PDB entry 8DQX | electron microscopy, 2.10 A resolution | chains A and B of the 11 polymer chains in the assembly

[Chain A]
Molecule: Replication factor C subunit 1
Source organism: Saccharomyces cerevisiae
UniProtKB: P38630 (RFC1_YEAST); numbering as in UniProt (aligned over 1-861)
Sequence (861 residues; row label = number of the first residue in the row):
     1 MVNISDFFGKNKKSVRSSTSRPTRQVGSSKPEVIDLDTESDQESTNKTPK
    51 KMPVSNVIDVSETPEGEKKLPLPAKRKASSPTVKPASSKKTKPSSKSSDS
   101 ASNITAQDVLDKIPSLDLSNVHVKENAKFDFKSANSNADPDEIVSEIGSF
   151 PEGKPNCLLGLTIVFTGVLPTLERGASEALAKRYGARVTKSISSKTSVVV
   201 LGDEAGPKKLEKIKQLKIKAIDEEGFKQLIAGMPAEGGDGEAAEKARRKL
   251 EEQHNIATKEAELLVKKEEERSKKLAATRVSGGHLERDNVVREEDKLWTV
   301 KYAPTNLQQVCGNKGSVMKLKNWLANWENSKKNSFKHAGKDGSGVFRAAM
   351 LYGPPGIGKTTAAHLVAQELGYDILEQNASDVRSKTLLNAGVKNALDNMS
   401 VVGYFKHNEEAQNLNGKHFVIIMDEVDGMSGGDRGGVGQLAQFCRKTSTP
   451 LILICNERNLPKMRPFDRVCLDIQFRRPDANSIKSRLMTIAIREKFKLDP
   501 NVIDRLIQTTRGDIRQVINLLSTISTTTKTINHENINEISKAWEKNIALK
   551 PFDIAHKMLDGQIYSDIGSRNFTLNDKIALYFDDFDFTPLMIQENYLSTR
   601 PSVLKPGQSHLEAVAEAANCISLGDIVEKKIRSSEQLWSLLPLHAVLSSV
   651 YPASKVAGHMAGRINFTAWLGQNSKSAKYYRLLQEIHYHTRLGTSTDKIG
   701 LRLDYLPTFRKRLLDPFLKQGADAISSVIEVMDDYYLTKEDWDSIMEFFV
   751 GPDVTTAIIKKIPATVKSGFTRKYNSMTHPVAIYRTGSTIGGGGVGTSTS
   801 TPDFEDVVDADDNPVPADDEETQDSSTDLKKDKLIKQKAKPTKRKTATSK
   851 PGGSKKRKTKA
Not modelled in the structure: 1-289, 787-861
Bound ions: Mg2+: Thr360 (together with ATP-gamma-S)
Ligand contacts: ATP-gamma-S (AGS; phosphothiophosphoric acid-adenylate ester): Thr299, Tyr302, Ala303, Pro304, Gln309, Val310, Cys311, Pro354, Pro355, Gly356, Ile357, Gly358, Lys359, Thr360, Thr361, Asn456, Arg486, Ile514, Arg515, Ile518
UniProt features mapped onto this chain:
  - motif (Nuclear localization signal): Lys830 to Leu834, Lys855 to Lys860
  - binding site (ATP): Thr299, Cys311, Gly353 to Thr361, Asn456
  - modified residue: Thr38 (Phosphothreonine), Ser40 (Phosphoserine), Thr63 (Phosphothreonine)
  - mutagenesis: Asp427 (D427H: In cs mutant CDC44-2; causes cell cycle arrest), Gly436 (G436R: In cs mutant CDC44-3/4; causes cell cycle arrest), Gly512 (G512A: In cs mutant CDC44-9; no effect), Asp513 (D513N: In cs mutants CDC44-1/5/8 and CDC44-9; causes cell cycle arrest)
Reported in the primary citation:
  - binding site for the 10-nt DNA strand: Asn459, Phe552, Arg663, Phe666, Leu670, Ser674, Lys675, Lys678, Arg681
  - binding site for the 10-nt DNA strand: Trp669, Leu670, Ser674

[Chain B]
Molecule: Replication factor C subunit 4
Source organism: Saccharomyces cerevisiae
UniProtKB: P40339 (RFC4_YEAST); residues 1-323 here = UniProt positions 1-323
Sequence (323 residues; numbered 1 to 323; the number before each row is that of its first residue):
     1 MSKTLSLQLPWVEKYRPQVLSDIVGNKETIDRLQQIAKDGNMPHMIISGM
    51 PGIGKTTSVHCLAHELLGRSYADGVLELNASDDRGIDVVRNQIKHFAQKK
   101 LHLPPGKHKIVILDEADSMTAGAQQALRRTMELYSNSTRFAFACNQSNKI
   151 IEPLQSRCAILRYSKLSDEDVLKRLLQIIKLEDVKYTNDGLEAIIFTAEG
   201 DMRQAINNLQSTVAGHGLVNADNVFKIVDSPHPLIVKKMLLASNLEDSIQ
   251 ILRTDLWKKGYSSIDIVTTSFRVTKNLAQVKESVRLEMIKEIGLTHMRIL
   301 EGVGTYLQLASMLAKIHKLNNKA
Not modelled in the structure: 1-6, 322-323
Bound ions: Mg2+: Thr56 (together with ATP-gamma-S)
Ligand contacts:
  - ATP-gamma-S (AGS; phosphothiophosphoric acid-adenylate ester), molecule 1: Val12, Tyr15, Arg16, Pro17, Asp22, Ile23, Val24, Met50, Pro51, Gly52, Ile53, Gly54, Lys55, Thr56, Thr57, Asn145, Leu166, Arg174, Met202, Arg203, Ile206
  - ATP-gamma-S (AGS), molecule 2: Arg128, Glu132, Pro153, Arg157
UniProt features mapped onto this chain:
  - binding site (ATP): Val12, Val24, Gly49 to Thr57, Asn145, Arg203

[Chain A / chain B interface]
Residue-residue contacts (82):
  Arg292(A) with Pro105(B); Gly106(B)
  Glu294(A) with Asn41(B)
  Asp295(A) with Asn41(B); Pro105(B); Gly106(B), hydrogen bond (side chain-backbone); His108(B), hydrogen bond (backbone-side chain); Arg139(B), hydrogen bond (backbone-side chain)
  Lys296(A) with Asn41(B); Asn136(B)
  Leu297(A) with Pro43(B), hydrophobic; His44(B); Ser135(B); Arg139(B)
  Val300(A) with Ser135(B)
  Pro355(A) with Glu152(B)
  His364(A) with Arg129(B)
  Glu376(A) with Arg129(B), salt bridge
  Asn378(A) with Arg129(B)
  Ala379(A) with Arg90(B), hydrogen bond (backbone-side chain); Gln125(B); Ala126(B)
  Ser380(A) with Arg90(B); Lys94(B), hydrogen bond (backbone-side chain); Ala126(B)
  Asp381(A) with Arg90(B), hydrogen bond (backbone-side chain); Lys94(B), salt bridge
  Glu425(A) with Arg128(B), salt bridge; Arg129(B)
  Gly428(A) with Gln125(B)
  Ser430(A) with Ile86(B)
  Gly432(A) with Arg90(B)
  Asp433(A) with Arg90(B), salt bridge
  Asn456(A) with Arg128(B), hydrogen bond
  Asp513(A) with Ser156(B), hydrogen bond
  Arg515(A) with Glu132(B), salt bridge; Ser156(B), hydrogen bond; Arg157(B)
  Gln516(A) with Gln155(B), hydrogen bond (side chain-backbone); Ser156(B), hydrogen bond (side chain-backbone); Cys158(B), hydrogen bond (side chain-backbone)
  Asn519(A) with Ser156(B), hydrogen bond (side chain-backbone); Arg157(B); Cys158(B)
  Thr523(A) with Arg32(B), hydrogen bond (backbone-side chain); Ala159(B)
  Ile524(A) with Arg32(B)
  Thr526(A) with Arg32(B); Gln35(B)
  Thr527(A) with Arg32(B); Gln35(B)
  Thr528(A) with Arg32(B), hydrogen bond
  Ala542(A) with Arg162(B), hydrogen bond (backbone-side chain)
  Trp543(A) with Ala159(B), hydrophobic; Ile160(B); Arg162(B)
  Glu544(A) with Arg162(B), salt bridge
  Lys545(A) with Glu152(B), salt bridge
  Asn546(A) with Ser147(B), hydrogen bond; Arg162(B), hydrogen bond
  Ile547(A) with Glu152(B)
  Tyr564(A) with Glu282(B)
  Ser569(A) with Glu282(B)
  Leu574(A) with Lys275(B); Leu286(B), hydrophobic
  Asn575(A) with Lys275(B), hydrogen bond
  Lys577(A) with Glu282(B), salt bridge
  Ile578(A) with Lys275(B)
  Val627(A) with Met297(B), hydrophobic
  Lys630(A) with Met297(B), hydrogen bond
  Ser639(A) with His296(B)
  Leu640(A) with His296(B); Leu300(B), hydrophobic
  Pro642(A) with Phe271(B), hydrophobic
  Leu643(A) with Phe271(B); Gly293(B)
  Val646(A) with Leu286(B), hydrophobic; Ile289(B), hydrophobic
  Tyr651(A) with Leu286(B), hydrophobic; Glu287(B), hydrogen bond; Lys290(B)
  Ser654(A) with Leu286(B)
Interface residues without a listed pair, chain A (62 interface residues in all): Val291, Gly356, Thr360, Val382, Asp424, Asp427, Lys541, Phe572, Cys620, Leu623, Leu637, Leu647, Val650
Interface residues without a listed pair, chain B (51 interface residues in all): Asp31, Ile36, Met42, Gly122, Thr130, Asn148, Pro153, Leu161, Thr268, Asn276, Arg285, Glu301

[Overview]
The interface between chain A and chain B involves 62 residues on one side and 51 on the other, with 21
hydrogen bonds and 8 salt bridges. Polar pairs include Glu376(A)-Arg129(B), Asp381(A)-Lys94(B) and
Glu425(A)-Arg128(B). From the paper: a binding site for the 10-nt DNA strand at Asn459(A), Phe552(A) and
Arg663(A) among others.
Chain A is Replication factor C subunit 1 and chain B is Replication factor C subunit 4, both from
Saccharomyces cerevisiae; the structure, Open state of RFC:PCNA bound to a 3' ss/dsDNA junction, was
determined by electron microscopy together with 8DQW, 8DQZ, 8DR0, 8DR1, 8DR3, 8DR4 and 3 further entries from
the same study.
